PDB entry 8WI9 | electron microscopy, 3.50 A resolution | chains a and o of the 24 polymer chains in the assembly

[Chain a]
Molecule: 16S rRNA
Organism: Mycolicibacterium smegmatis MC2 155
Sequence (1528 nucleotides; row label = number of the first residue in the row):
     1 UUUUUGUUUGGAGAGUUUGAUCCUGGCUCAGGACGAACGCUGGCGGCGUG
    51 CUUAACACAUGCAAGUCGAACGGAAAGGCCCUUUCGGGGGUACUCGAGUG
   101 GCGAACGGGUGAGUAACACGUGGGUGAUCUGCCCUGCACUUUGGGAUAAG
   151 CCUGGGAAACUGGGUCUAAUACCGAAUACACCCUGCUGGUCGCAUGGCCU
   201 GGUAGGGGAAAGCUUUUGCGGUGUGGGAUGGGCCCGCGGCCUAUCAGCUU
   251 GUUGGUGGGGUGAUGGCCUACCAAGGCGACGACGGGUAGCCGGCCUGAGA
   301 GGGUGACCGGCCACACUGGGACUGAGAUACGGCCCAGACUCCUACGGGAG
   351 GCAGCAGUGGGGAAUAUUGCACAAUGGGCGCAAGCCUGAUGCAGCGACGC
   401 CGCGUGAGGGAUGACGGCCUUCGGGUUGUAAACCUCUUUCAGCACAGACG
   451 AAGCGCAAGUGACGGUAUGUGCAGAAGAAGGACCGGCCAACUACGUGCCA
   501 GCAGCCGCGGUAAUACGUAGGGUCCGAGCGUUGUCCGGAAUUACUGGGCG
   551 UAAAGAGCUCGUAGGUGGUUUGUCGCGUUGUUCGUGAAAACUCACAGCUU
   601 AACUGUGGGCGUGCGGGCGAUACGGGCAGACUAGAGUACUGCAGGGGAGA
   651 CUGGAAUUCCUGGUGUAGCGGUGGAAUGCGCAGAUAUCAGGAGGAACACC
   701 GGUGGCGAAGGCGGGUCUCUGGGCAGUAACUGACGCUGAGGAGCGAAAGC
   751 GUGGGGAGCGAACAGGAUUAGAUACCCUGGUAGUCCACGCCGUAAACGGU
   801 GGGUACUAGGUGUGGGUUUCCUUCCUUGGGAUCCGUGCCGUAGCUAACGC
   851 AUUAAGUACCCCGCCUGGGGAGUACGGCCGCAAGGCUAAAACUCAAAGGA
   901 AUUGACGGGGGCCCGCACAAGCGGCGGAGCAUGUGGAUUAAUUCGAUGCA
   951 ACGCGAAGAACCUUACCUGGGUUUGACAUGCACAGGACGCCGGCAGAGAU
  1001 GUCGGUUCCCUUGUGGCCUGUGUGCAGGUGGUGCAUGGCUGUCGUCAGCU
  1051 CGUGUCGUGAGAUGUUGGGUUAAGUCCCGCAACGAGCGCAACCCUUGUCU
  1101 CAUGUUGCCAGCACGUUAUGGUGGGGACUCGUGAGAGACUGCCGGGGUCA
  1151 ACUCGGAGGAAGGUGGGGAUGACGUCAAGUCAUCAUGCCCCUUAUGUCCA
  1201 GGGCUUCACACAUGCUACAAUGGCCGGUACAAAGGGCUGCGAUGCCGUGA
  1251 GGUGGAGCGAAUCCUUUCAAAGCCGGUCUCAGUUCGGAUCGGGGUCUGCA
  1301 ACUCGACCCCGUGAAGUCGGAGUCGCUAGUAAUCGCAGAUCAGCAACGCU
  1351 GCGGUGAAUACGUUCCCGGGCCUUGUACACACCGCCCGUCACGUCAUGAA
  1401 AGUCGGUAACACCCGAAGCCGGUGGCCUAACCCUUGUGGAGGGAGCCGUC
  1451 GAAGGUGGGAUCGGCGAUUGGGACGAAGUCGUAACAAGGUAGCCGUACCG
  1501 GAAGGUGCGGCUGGAUCACCUCCUUUCU
Not modelled in the structure: 1-8, 1524-1528

[Chain o]
Name: 30S ribosomal protein S14A
Organism: Mycolicibacterium smegmatis MC2 155
UniProt: A0QSG2 (RS14Z_MYCS2); numbering as in UniProt (aligned over 1-61)
Chain sequence (61 residues; numbered 1 to 61; the number before each row is that of its first residue):
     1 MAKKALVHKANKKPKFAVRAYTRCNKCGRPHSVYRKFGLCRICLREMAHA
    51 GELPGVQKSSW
Not modelled in the structure: 1
Curated features (UniProtKB/Swiss-Prot):
  - binding site (Zn(2+)): Cys24, Cys27, Cys40, Cys43

[How chain a and chain o interact]
Contacting residue pairs - 66 pairs, chain a then chain o:
  G955(a) - Arg29(o)  hydrogen bond to the phosphate
  G955(a) - Arg41(o)  hydrogen bond to the phosphate
  A956(a) - Arg29(o)  salt bridge to the phosphate
  A956(a) - His31(o)  hydrogen bond to the sugar
  A956(a) - Ser32(o)  hydrogen bond to the phosphate
  A956(a) - Arg41(o)  salt bridge to the phosphate
  A957(a) - Ser32(o)  sugar contact
  A957(a) - Tyr34(o)  base contact
  G958(a) - His31(o)  phosphate contact
  G958(a) - Ser32(o)  hydrogen bond to the phosphate
  A959(a) - Tyr21(o)  phosphate contact
  A959(a) - His31(o)  salt bridge to the phosphate
  C961(a) - Val18(o)  base contact
  C961(a) - Arg19(o)  hydrogen bond to the base
  C962(a) - Arg19(o)  base contact
  C962(a) - Tyr21(o)  base contact
  U963(a) - Leu6(o)  phosphate contact
  U963(a) - Tyr21(o)  hydrogen bond to the sugar
  U963(a) - Arg23(o)  hydrogen bond to the phosphate
  U963(a) - Pro30(o)  phosphate contact
  U964(a) - Leu6(o)  sugar contact
  U964(a) - Arg23(o)  salt bridge to the phosphate
  U964(a) - Pro30(o)  phosphate contact
  A965(a) - Lys3(o)  phosphate contact
  A965(a) - Leu6(o)  phosphate contact
  A976(a) - Lys4(o)  base contact
  A976(a) - Ala5(o)  base contact
  C977(a) - Lys4(o)  base contact
  C977(a) - His8(o)  hydrogen bond to the sugar
  G1027(a) - Lys4(o)  salt bridge to the phosphate
  G1028(a) - Lys3(o)  phosphate contact
  G1028(a) - Lys4(o)  hydrogen bond to the phosphate
  G1028(a) - Ala5(o)  phosphate contact
  U1029(a) - Ala2(o)  base contact
  U1029(a) - Lys3(o)  hydrogen bond to the sugar
  C1039(a) - Arg45(o)  hydrogen bond to the phosphate
  U1040(a) - Arg45(o)  salt bridge to the phosphate
  C1094(a) - Ser60(o)  hydrogen bond to the sugar
  G1167(a) - Trp61(o)  hydrogen bond to the base
  G1168(a) - Ser60(o)  hydrogen bond to the base
  G1168(a) - Trp61(o)  hydrogen bond to the sugar
  A1169(a) - Lys58(o)  sugar contact
  A1169(a) - Ser59(o)  sugar contact
  A1169(a) - Ser60(o)  sugar contact
  U1183(a) - Lys26(o)  hydrogen bond to the base
  U1183(a) - Cys27(o)  hydrogen bond to the sugar
  U1183(a) - Arg29(o)  sugar contact
  U1183(a) - Ile42(o)  base contact
  C1184(a) - Ala2(o)  hydrogen bond to the phosphate
  U1197(a) - Lys3(o)  salt bridge to the phosphate
  U1197(a) - Ala5(o)  phosphate contact
  C1198(a) - Ala5(o)  phosphate contact
  C1198(a) - Lys9(o)  salt bridge to the phosphate
  C1199(a) - Lys9(o)  salt bridge to the phosphate
  A1200(a) - Arg19(o)  salt bridge to the phosphate
  G1298(a) - Val18(o)  sugar contact
  C1299(a) - Val18(o)  base contact
  C1299(a) - Arg19(o)  base contact
  U1340(a) - Val33(o)  sugar contact
  U1340(a) - Arg35(o)  hydrogen bond to the phosphate
  C1341(a) - Thr22(o)  phosphate contact
  C1341(a) - Arg35(o)  salt bridge to the phosphate
  A1342(a) - Val18(o)  base contact
  A1342(a) - Arg35(o)  salt bridge to the phosphate
  G1351(a) - Trp61(o)  phosphate contact
  C1352(a) - Trp61(o)  hydrogen bond to the phosphate
Interface residues without a listed pair, chain a (39 interface residues in all): A1026, U1095, U1170, A1300, A1339
Interface residues without a listed pair, chain o (32 interface residues in all): Lys12, Phe16, Ala17, Cys43

[In short]
The interface between chain a and chain o involves 39 residues on one side and 32 on the other; the contacts
include 21 hydrogen bonds and 12 salt bridges. Among the polar pairs are C961(a)-Arg19(o), G1167(a)-Trp61(o)
and G1168(a)-Ser60(o).
Chain a is 16S rRNA and chain o is 30S ribosomal protein S14A, both from Mycolicibacterium smegmatis MC2 155;
the structure, Cryo- EM structure of Mycobacterium smegmatis 30S ribosomal subunit (body 2) of 70S ribosome,
bS1 and ..., was determined by electron microscopy together with 8WHX, 8WHY, 8WI7, 8WI8, 8WIB, 8WIC, 8WID and
8WIF from the same study.
